9IK8 - chains E and A of the 6 polymer chains in the assembly; structure by electron microscopy, 2.82 A resolution.

Chain E:
Name: scFv16
Source organism: synthetic construct
Notes: antibody fragment or engineered binder
Chain sequence (338 residues; numbered 2 to 327 plus 14 insertion-coded residues; 2 numbers in that range are skipped by the numbering (no residue carries them; nothing is unmodelled there); the number before each row is that of its first residue; a row labelled like 121A-121N holds insertion residues (121A, then the next letters in order)):
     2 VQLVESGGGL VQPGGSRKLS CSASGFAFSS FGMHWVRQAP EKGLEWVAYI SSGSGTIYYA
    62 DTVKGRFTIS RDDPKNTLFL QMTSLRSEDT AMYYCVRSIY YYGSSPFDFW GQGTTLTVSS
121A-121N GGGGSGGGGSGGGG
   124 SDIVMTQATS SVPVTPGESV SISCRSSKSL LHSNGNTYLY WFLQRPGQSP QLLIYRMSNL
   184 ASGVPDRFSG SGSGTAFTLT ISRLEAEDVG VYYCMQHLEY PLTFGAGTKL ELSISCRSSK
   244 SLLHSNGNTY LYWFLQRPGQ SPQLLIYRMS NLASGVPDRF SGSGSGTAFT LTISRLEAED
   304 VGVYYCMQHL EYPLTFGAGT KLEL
Not modelled in the structure: 121A-121N, 236-327
Cystine bridges: Cys22-Cys96, Cys147-Cys217

Chain A:
Name: Guanine nucleotide-binding protein G(i) subunit alpha-1
Source organism: Homo sapiens
Reference sequence: P63096 (GNAI1_HUMAN); residues 5-354 here = UniProt positions 5-354
Chain sequence (350 residues; each row starts with the number of its first residue):
     5 LSAEDKAAVE RSKMIDRNLR EDGEKAAREV KLLLLGAGES GKSTIVKQMK IIHEAGYSEE
    65 ECKQYKAVVY SNTIQSIIAI IRAMGRLKID FGDSARADDA RQLFVLAGAA EEGFMTAELA
   125 GVIKRLWKDS GVQACFNRSR EYQLNDSAAY YLNDLDRIAQ PNYIPTQQDV LRTRVKTTGI
   185 VETHFTFKDL HFKMFDVGGQ RSERKKWIHC FEGVTAIIFC VALSDYDLVL AEDEEMNRMH
   245 ESMKLFDSIC NNKWFTDTSI ILFLNKKDLF EEKIKKSPLT ICYPEYAGSN TYEEAAAYIQ
   305 CQFEDLNKRK DTKEIYTHFT CATDTKNVQF VFDAVTDVII KNNLKDCGLF
Not modelled in the structure: 44, 48, 56-181, 234-240
Swiss-Prot annotation at these positions:
  - region: Lys35 to Thr48 (G1 motif), Asp173 to Thr181 (G2 motif), Phe196 to Arg205 (G3 motif), Ile265 to Asp272 (G4 motif), Thr324 to Thr329 (G5 motif)
  - binding site (GTP): Glu43 to Thr48, Ser151, Leu175 to Thr181, Asp200 to Gln204, Asn269 to Asp272, Ala326
  - binding site (Mg(2+)): Ser47, Thr181
  - modified residue: Arg178 (ADP-ribosylarginine), Gln204 (Deamidated glutamine), Cys351 (ADP-ribosylcysteine)
  - natural variant: Gly40 (G40C: In NEDHISB; G40R: In NEDHISB), Gly45 (G45D: In NEDHISB), Thr48 (T48I: In NEDHISB; T48K: In NEDHISB), Gln52 (Q52P: In NEDHISB), Ser75 (deletion: In NEDHISB; uncertain significance), Gln172 (deletion: In NEDHISB), Asp173 (D173V: In NEDHISB), Glu186 to Phe189 (deletion: In NEDHISB; uncertain significance), Cys224 (C224Y: In NEDHISB), Lys270 (K270N: In NEDHISB; K270R: In NEDHISB), Asp272 (D272G: In NEDHISB), Ala326 (A326P: In NEDHISB), 1 further natural variant entry in UniProt
  - mutagenesis: Gly42 (G42R: Abolishes switch to an activated conformation and dissociation from beta and gamma subunits upon GTP binding. Abolishes interaction with RGS family members), Glu116 (E116L: Enhances interaction (inactive GDP-bound) with RGS14), Gln147 (Q147L: Enhances interaction (inactive GDP-bound) with RGS14), Glu245 (E245L: Enhances interaction (inactive GDP-bound) with RGS14)

How chain E and chain A interact:
Contacting residue pairs (26; chain E residue first):
  Ser52(E) - Glu14(A)
  Ser53(E) - Glu14(A)
  Ser53(E) - Met18(A)
  Gly54(E) - Met18(A)
  Gly56(E) - Glu14(A)
  Thr57(E) - Glu14(A)  hydrogen bond
  Ile100(E) - Arg15(A)
  Tyr101(E) - Glu8(A)
  Tyr101(E) - Ala11(A)  hydrophobic
  Tyr101(E) - Ala12(A)
  Tyr101(E) - Arg15(A)
  Tyr102(E) - Arg15(A)
  Pro107(E) - Glu8(A)
  His155(E) - Leu5(A)
  His155(E) - Ser6(A)
  Asn157(E) - Asp9(A)  hydrogen bond
  Tyr161(E) - Ser6(A)  hydrogen bond
  Tyr161(E) - Glu8(A)
  Tyr161(E) - Asp9(A)  hydrogen bond
  Tyr163(E) - Glu8(A)  hydrogen bond
  Arg179(E) - Glu8(A)  salt bridge
  His220(E) - Ala7(A)
  His220(E) - Glu8(A)  salt bridge
  Leu221(E) - Ser6(A)
  Leu221(E) - Ala7(A)  hydrogen bond (backbone-backbone)
  Tyr223(E) - Ala7(A)  hydrophobic
Other interface residues (no listed pair), chain E (22 interface residues in all): Ser31, Tyr50, Tyr59, Ser156, Glu222
Other interface residues (no listed pair), chain A (11 interface residues in all): Lys10

In short:
22 residues of chain E face 11 of chain A across their interface, with 6 hydrogen bonds and 2 salt bridges.
Among the polar pairs are Arg179(E)-Glu8(A), His220(E)-Glu8(A) and Thr57(E)-Glu14(A).
Chain E is scFv16 (synthetic construct) and chain A is Guanine nucleotide-binding protein G(i) subunit alpha-1
(Homo sapiens); the structure, Cryo-EM Structure of SSTR1-Gi SST analogs complex, was determined by electron
microscopy (same publication as 9IK9).
